PDB entry 1GOU | X-ray diffraction, 1.65 A resolution | chain A

[Chain A]
Protein: Ribonuclease
Organism: Bacillus intermedius
Notes: EC 3.1.27.3
UniProtKB: P00649 (RN_BACIN); residues 1-109 here correspond to UniProt positions 54-162 (UniProt number = residue number + 53)
Sequence (116 residues; each row starts with the number of its first residue; note: 1 number in that range is skipped by the numbering (no residue carries it; nothing is unmodelled there); numbers below 1 keep their minus sign (Phe-7 is residue -7)):
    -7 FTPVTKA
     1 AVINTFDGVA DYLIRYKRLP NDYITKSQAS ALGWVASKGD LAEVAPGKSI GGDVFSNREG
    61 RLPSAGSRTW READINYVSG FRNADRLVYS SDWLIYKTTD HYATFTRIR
Unresolved in the structure: -7 to -1
Differences from the reference sequence: conflict Asn21 (Asp74 in P00649), Asp22 (Asn75 in P00649), Asp40 (Asn93 in P00649), Gly66 (Ser119 in P00649), Ser67 (Gly120 in P00649)
Swiss-Prot annotation at these positions:
  - active site: Glu72 (Proton acceptor), His101 (Proton donor)

[Summary]
UniProt lists active-site residues Glu72 and His101.
Chain A is Ribonuclease (Bacillus intermedius); the structure, Ribonuclease Binase (G Specific Endonuclease)
Unliganded Form, was determined by X-ray diffraction together with 1GOV and 1GOY from the same study.
